7EUS - chain A; structure by X-ray diffraction, 2.30 A resolution.

# Chain A
Molecule: 2-oxoglutarate (2-OG)-dependent dioxygenase
Organism: Cercospora sojina
Sequence (333 residues; each row starts with the number of its first residue):
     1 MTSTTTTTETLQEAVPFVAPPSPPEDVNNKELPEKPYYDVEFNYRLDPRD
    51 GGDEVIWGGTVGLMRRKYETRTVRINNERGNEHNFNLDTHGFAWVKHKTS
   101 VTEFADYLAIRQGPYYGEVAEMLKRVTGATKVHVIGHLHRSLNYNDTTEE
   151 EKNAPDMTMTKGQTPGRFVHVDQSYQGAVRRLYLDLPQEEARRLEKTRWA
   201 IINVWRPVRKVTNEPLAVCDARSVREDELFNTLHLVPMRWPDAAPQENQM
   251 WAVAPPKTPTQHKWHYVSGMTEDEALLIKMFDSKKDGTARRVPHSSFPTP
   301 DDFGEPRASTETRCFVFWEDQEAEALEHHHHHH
Not modelled in the structure: 1-34, 324-333
Modified positions: Mse1, Mse64, Mse122, Mse157, Mse159, Mse238, Mse250, Mse270, Mse280 (selenomethionine)
Ion coordination: Cu ion: His170, Asp172, His294

# In short
His170, Asp172 and His294 form the Cu ion site.
Chain A is 2-oxoglutarate (2-OG)-dependent dioxygenase (Cercospora sojina); the structure, Crystal structures
of 2-oxoglutarate dependent dioxygenase (CTB9) from Cercospora sp. JNU001, was determined by X-ray diffraction
together with 7EUT and 7EUU from the same study.
